5S5P - chains C and E of the 6 polymer chains in the assembly; structure by X-ray diffraction, 2.79 A resolution.

# Chain C
Molecule: Tubulin alpha-1B chain
From: Bos taurus
UniProtKB: P81947 (TBA1B_BOVIN); residues 1-451 here = UniProt positions 1-451
Amino-acid sequence (451 residues; row label = number of the first residue in the row):
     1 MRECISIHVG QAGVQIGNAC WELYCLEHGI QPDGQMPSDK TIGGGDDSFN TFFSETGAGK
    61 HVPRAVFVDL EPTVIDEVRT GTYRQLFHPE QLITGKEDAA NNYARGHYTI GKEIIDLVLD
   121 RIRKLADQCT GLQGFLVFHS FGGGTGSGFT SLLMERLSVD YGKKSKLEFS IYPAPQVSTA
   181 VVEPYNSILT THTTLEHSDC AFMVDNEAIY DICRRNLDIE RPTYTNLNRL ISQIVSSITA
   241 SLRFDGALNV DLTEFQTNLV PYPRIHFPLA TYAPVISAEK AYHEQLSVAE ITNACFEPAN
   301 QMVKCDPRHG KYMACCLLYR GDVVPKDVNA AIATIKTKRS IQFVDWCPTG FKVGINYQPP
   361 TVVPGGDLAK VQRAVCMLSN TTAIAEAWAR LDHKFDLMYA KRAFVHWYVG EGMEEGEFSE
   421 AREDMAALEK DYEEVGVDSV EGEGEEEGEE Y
Not modelled in the structure: 441-451
Ion coordination: Ca2+: Asp39, Thr41, Gly44, Glu55
Ligand contacts:
  - GTP: Val9, Gly10, Gln11, Ala12, Gln15, Ile16, Asp69, Glu71, Asp98, Ala99, Ala100, Asn101, Ser140, Gly142, Gly143, Gly144, Thr145, Gly146, Ile171, Pro173, Val177, Ser178, Thr179, Glu183, Asn206, Tyr224, Leu227, Asn228, Ile231
  - N-(2-fluorophenyl)ethanesulfonamide (VVG): Cys4, Gln133, Gly134, Phe135, Leu136, Ser165, Leu167, Asp199, Cys200, Phe202, Leu242, Leu252, Thr253, Gln256
Reported in the primary citation:
  - binding site for the ligand GTP: Asn228

# Chain E
Molecule: Stathmin-4
From: Rattus norvegicus
UniProtKB: P63043 (STMN4_RAT); residues 5-145 here correspond to UniProt positions 49-189 (UniProt number = residue number + 44)
Amino-acid sequence (143 residues; row label = number of the first residue in the row):
     3 MADMEVIELN KCTSGQSFEV ILKPPSFDGV PEFNASLPRR RDPSLEEIQK KLEAAEERRK
    63 YQEAELLKHL AEKREHEREV IQKAIEENNN FIKMAKEKLA QKMESNKENR EAHLAAMLER
   123 LQEKDKHAEE VRKNKELKEE ASR
Not modelled in the structure: 3-5, 29-43, 144-145
Differences from the reference sequence: initiating methionine (3); expression tag (4)
Swiss-Prot annotation at these positions:
  - modified residue: Ser46 (Phosphoserine)

# Chain C / chain E interface
Residue-residue contacts (36):
  His107(C) with Lys104(E), hydrogen bond; Met105(E)
  Tyr108(C) with Lys104(E); Met105(E), hydrophobic; Asn108(E)
  Thr109(C) with Arg112(E), hydrogen bond
  Lys112(C) with Met105(E)
  Leu152(C) with Leu101(E), hydrophobic
  Glu155(C) with Leu101(E); Lys104(E), salt bridge
  Arg156(C) with Leu101(E)
  Ser158(C) with Phe93(E); Ile94(E)
  Val159(C) with Ile94(E); Ala97(E), hydrophobic; Lys98(E)
  Gly162(C) with Asn90(E); Phe93(E); Ile94(E)
  Lys163(C) with Asn90(E)
  Thr193(C) with Lys104(E)
  Glu196(C) with Phe93(E)
  His197(C) with Phe93(E); Ala97(E)
  Val409(C) with His115(E), hydrogen bond (backbone-side chain)
  Gly410(C) with Arg112(E); His115(E)
  Glu411(C) with Asn108(E); Arg112(E), salt bridge
  Gly412(C) with Asn108(E), hydrogen bond (backbone-side chain); Asn111(E); Arg112(E)
  Met413(C) with Asn108(E)
  Glu414(C) with Ser107(E); Asn111(E), hydrogen bond
  Glu417(C) with Lys104(E)

# In short
The interface between chain C and chain E involves 21 residues on one side and 13 on the other, with 5
hydrogen bonds and 2 salt bridges. Polar contacts include Glu155(C)-Lys104(E), Glu411(C)-Arg112(E) and
His107(C)-Lys104(E). Bound to chain C: GTP and N-(2-fluorophenyl)ethanesulfonamide. From the paper: a binding
site for the ligand GTP at Asn228(C).
Here chain C is Tubulin alpha-1B chain (Bos taurus) and chain E is Stathmin-4 (Rattus norvegicus). Entry 5S5P
(Tubulin-Z53825177-complex) was determined by X-ray diffraction together with 5S4L, 5S4M, 5S4N, 5S4O, 5S4P,
5S4Q and 52 further entries from the same study.
